PDB entry 6CKN | X-ray diffraction, 2.49 A resolution | chains A and B

== Chain A (and B) ==
Protein: Protein AF-10
From: Homo sapiens
Notes: chain B of this document is another copy of the same molecule, construct and numbering; everything in this record applies to it too
UniProtKB: P55197 (AF10_HUMAN); residues 720-795 here correspond to UniProt positions 704-779 (UniProt number = residue number - 16)
Chain sequence (77 residues; row label = number of the first residue in the row):
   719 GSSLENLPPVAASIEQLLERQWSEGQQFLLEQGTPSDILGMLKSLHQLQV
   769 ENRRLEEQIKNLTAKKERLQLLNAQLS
Unresolved in the structure: 719-729
Modified / non-standard residues: Mse759 (selenomethionine; parent Met)
Sequence notes: expression tag (719)
UniProt features mapped onto this chain:
  - region: L766 to L794 (Leucine-zipper)
From the paper describing this entry:
  - self-association interface (contacts with another copy of this molecule); pairs are residue here / residue on that copy: S762-Q776 (hydrogen bond)

== Chain A / chain B interface ==
Residue-residue contacts - 28 pairs, chain A then chain B:
  D755(A) - L780(B)
  D755(A) - K783(B)  salt bridge
  G758(A) - Q776(B)
  Mse759(A) - L773(B)
  Mse759(A) - Q776(B)
  Mse759(A) - I777(B)  hydrophobic
  Mse759(A) - L780(B)  hydrophobic
  S762(A) - Q776(B)  hydrogen bond
  L763(A) - L773(B)  hydrophobic
  Q765(A) - E769(B)
  L766(A) - L766(B)
  L766(A) - E769(B)
  L766(A) - N770(B)
  L766(A) - L773(B)  hydrophobic
  E769(A) - S762(B)
  E769(A) - Q765(B)
  N770(A) - L766(B)
  R772(A) - S762(B)  hydrogen bond
  R772(A) - Q765(B)
  L773(A) - Mse759(B)
  L773(A) - L763(B)  hydrophobic
  L773(A) - L766(B)  hydrophobic
  Q776(A) - G758(B)
  Q776(A) - Mse759(B)
  Q776(A) - S762(B)  hydrogen bond
  L780(A) - D755(B)
  L780(A) - Mse759(B)  hydrophobic
  K783(A) - D755(B)
Also at the interface, not in a pair above, chain A (16 interface residues in all): I756, I777
Also at the interface, not in a pair above, chain B (15 interface residues in all): I756

== Summary ==
16 residues of chain A and 15 residues of chain B are in contact, with 3 hydrogen bonds and 1 salt bridge.
Polar pairs include D755(A)-K783(B), S762(A)-Q776(B) and R772(A)-S762(B). From the paper: a self-association
interface involving S762(A) and Q776(A).
Chain A and chain B are both Protein AF-10 (Homo sapiens); the structure, Crystal structure of an AF10
fragment, was determined by X-ray diffraction (same publication as 6CKO).
